PDB entry 7TAP | electron microscopy, 2.80 A resolution | chains M and A of the 15 polymer chains in the assembly

# Chain M
Protein: V-type proton ATPase subunit e
Organism: Saccharomyces cerevisiae
UniProt: Q3E7B6 (VA0E_YEAST); residues 1-73 here = UniProt positions 1-73
Amino-acid sequence (73 residues; each row starts with the number of its first residue):
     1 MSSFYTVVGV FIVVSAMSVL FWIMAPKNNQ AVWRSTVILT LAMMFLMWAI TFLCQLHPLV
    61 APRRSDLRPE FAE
Not modelled in the structure: 72-73

# Chain A
Protein: V-type proton ATPase subunit a, vacuolar isoform
Organism: Saccharomyces cerevisiae
UniProt: P32563 (VPH1_YEAST); residue numbers follow UniProt; this construct covers 1-840
Amino-acid sequence (840 residues; numbered 1 to 840; the number before each row is that of its first residue):
     1 MAEKEEAIFR SAEMALVQFY IPQEISRDSA YTLGQLGLVQ FRDLNSKVRA FQRTFVNEIR
    61 RLDNVERQYR YFYSLLKKHD IKLYEGDTDK YLDGSGELYV PPSGSVIDDY VRNASYLEER
   121 LIQMEDATDQ IEVQKNDLEQ YRFILQSGDE FFLKGDNTDS TSYMDEDMID ANGENIAAAI
   181 GASVNYVTGV IARDKVATLE QILWRVLRGN LFFKTVEIEQ PVYDVKTREY KHKNAFIVFS
   241 HGDLIIKRIR KIAESLDANL YDVDSSNEGR SQQLAKVNKN LSDLYTVLKT TSTTLESELY
   301 AIAKELDSWF QDVTREKAIF EILNKSNYDT NRKILIAEGW IPRDELATLQ ARLGEMIARL
   361 GIDVPSIIQV LDTNHTPPTF HRTNKFTAGF QSICDCYGIA QYREINAGLP TIVTFPFMFA
   421 IMFGDMGHGF LMTLAALSLV LNEKKINKMK RGEIFDMAFT GRYIILLMGV FSMYTGFLYN
   481 DIFSKTMTIF KSGWKWPDHW KKGESITATS VGTYPIGLDW AWHGTENALL FSNSYKMKLS
   541 ILMGFIHMTY SYFFSLANHL YFNSMIDIIG NFIPGLLFMQ GIFGYLSVCI VYKWAVDWVK
   601 DGKPAPGLLN MLINMFLSPG TIDDELYPHQ AKVQVFLLLM ALVCIPWLLL VKPLHFKFTH
   661 KKKSHEPLPS TEADASSEDL EAQQLISAMD ADDAEEEEVG SGSHGEDFGD IMIHQVIHTI
   721 EFCLNCVSHT ASYLRLWALS LAHAQLSSVL WTMTIQIAFG FRGFVGVFMT VALFAMWFAL
   781 TCAVLVLMEG TSAMLHSLRL HWVESMSKFF VGEGLPYEPF AFEYKDMEVA VASASSSASS
Not modelled in the structure: 1-2, 155-183, 660-705, 828-840
Reported in the primary citation:
  - binding site for Archazolid A: Ile720

# Interface between chain M and chain A
Contacting residue pairs (105; chain M residue first):
  Ser2(M) with Thr513(A)
  Phe4(M) with Val591(A), hydrophobic; Ala595(A), hydrophobic
  Asn29(M) with Glu6(A); Asn384(A)
  Gln30(M) with Glu6(A), hydrogen bond (backbone-side chain)
  Ala31(M) with Glu6(A), hydrogen bond (backbone-side chain); Ile8(A), hydrophobic; Leu409(A)
  Val32(M) with Glu6(A); Ile8(A), hydrophobic; Phe386(A), hydrophobic; Thr387(A); Leu409(A), hydrophobic
  Ser35(M) with Leu409(A)
  Thr36(M) with Ile412(A); Val413(A)
  Leu39(M) with Pro410(A); Thr414(A); Tyr550(A), hydrophobic
  Thr40(M) with Val413(A); Phe471(A)
  Met43(M) with Thr414(A), hydrogen bond; Phe417(A), hydrophobic
  Met44(M) with Tyr474(A), hydrogen bond (backbone-side chain)
  Leu46(M) with Met543(A), hydrophobic; Ile546(A), hydrophobic
  Met47(M) with Phe417(A), hydrophobic; Thr475(A); Leu478(A), hydrophobic; Tyr479(A), hydrophobic; Leu539(A), hydrophobic
  Trp48(M) with Tyr474(A); Leu478(A); Pro515(A), hydrogen bond (side chain-backbone)
  Ile50(M) with Tyr535(A), hydrophobic; Leu539(A), hydrophobic; Leu542(A), hydrophobic; Trp594(A), hydrophobic
  Thr51(M) with Leu478(A); Gly517(A); Leu518(A); Tyr535(A), hydrogen bond
  Phe52(M) with Thr513(A); Tyr514(A); Pro515(A)
  Leu53(M) with Trp594(A)
  Cys54(M) with Phe531(A); Tyr535(A), hydrophobic; Trp594(A)
  Gln55(M) with Thr513(A); Tyr514(A); Gly517(A), hydrogen bond (side chain-backbone); Leu518(A); Asp519(A), hydrogen bond (side chain-backbone); Trp522(A)
  Leu56(M) with Thr513(A)
  His57(M) with Trp594(A); Ala595(A); Val596(A); Asp597(A), salt bridge
  Pro58(M) with Trp494(A), hydrophobic; Phe531(A), hydrophobic
  Leu59(M) with Lys593(A); Trp598(A); Ala605(A), hydrophobic
  Val60(M) with Trp494(A); Phe531(A), hydrophobic
  Ala61(M) with Trp494(A), hydrophobic; Thr507(A); Ala508(A); Asn527(A), hydrogen bond (backbone-side chain)
  Pro62(M) with Trp494(A); Trp496(A); Thr507(A); Ala508(A), hydrogen bond (backbone-backbone); Asn527(A)
  Arg63(M) with Trp496(A); Ser505(A); Ile506(A); Thr507(A); Thr525(A); Glu526(A), salt bridge; Asn527(A), hydrogen bond (backbone-side chain)
  Arg64(M) with Trp496(A); Glu504(A); Ser505(A); Ile506(A), hydrogen bond (backbone-backbone); Ala521(A); His523(A), hydrogen bond (side chain-backbone); Gly524(A); Thr525(A); Glu526(A)
  Ser65(M) with Gly503(A); Glu504(A); Ser505(A); Glu526(A), hydrogen bond
  Asp66(M) with Gly524(A)
  Leu67(M) with Trp496(A); Trp500(A), hydrogen bond (backbone-side chain); Ile506(A), hydrophobic
  Arg68(M) with Trp500(A)
  Pro69(M) with Trp500(A); Lys502(A)
  Phe71(M) with Trp500(A)
Other interface residues (no listed pair), chain M (38 interface residues in all): Phe45, Glu70
Other interface residues (no listed pair), chain A (60 interface residues in all): Phe9, Met418, Ile421, Lys501, Gly512, Ile516

# In short
38 residues of chain M and 60 residues of chain A are in contact, with 15 hydrogen bonds and 2 salt bridges.
Polar contacts include His57(M)-Asp597(A), Arg63(M)-Glu526(A) and Gln30(M)-Glu6(A). From the paper: a binding
site for Archazolid A at Ile720(A).
Here chain M is V-type proton ATPase subunit e and chain A is V-type proton ATPase subunit a, vacuolar
isoform, both from Saccharomyces cerevisiae. Entry 7TAP (Cryo-EM structure of archazolid A bound to yeast VO
V-ATPase) was determined by electron microscopy (same publication as 7TAO).
